3WEW - chain A; structure by X-ray diffraction, 2.40 A resolution.

[Chain A]
Molecule: HtdX dehydratase
Organism: Mycobacterium tuberculosis
UniProt: O53664 (O53664_MYCTU); residues 1-252 here correspond to UniProt positions 29-280 (UniProt number = residue number + 28)
Amino-acid sequence (258 residues; each row starts with the number of its first residue; numbers below 1 keep their minus sign (His-5 is residue -5)):
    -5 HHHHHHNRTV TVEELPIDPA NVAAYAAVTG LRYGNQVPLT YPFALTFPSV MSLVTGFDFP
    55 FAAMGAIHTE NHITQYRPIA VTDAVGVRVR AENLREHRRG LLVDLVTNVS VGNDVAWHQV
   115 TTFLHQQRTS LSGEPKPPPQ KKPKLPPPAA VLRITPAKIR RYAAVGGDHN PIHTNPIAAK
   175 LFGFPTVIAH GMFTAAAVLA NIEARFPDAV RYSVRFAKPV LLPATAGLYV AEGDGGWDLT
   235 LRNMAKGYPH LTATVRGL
Not modelled in the structure: -5 to 1, 122-139
Construct notes: expression tag (-5 to 0)
Ligand contacts: Mg2+ (MG): Asn65, His66, Ile67, Tyr206, Val208

[In short]
Chain A binds Mg2+.
Chain A is HtdX dehydratase (Mycobacterium tuberculosis); the structure, Crystal structure of HtdX (Rv0241c)
of Mycobacterium tuberculosis at 2.4 A resolution, was determined by X-ray diffraction, deposited together
with 4OOB.
